5N61 - chains B and J of the 21 polymer chains in the assembly; structure by electron microscopy, 3.40 A resolution.

[Chain B]
Name: DNA-directed RNA polymerase I subunit RPA135
Organism: Saccharomyces cerevisiae (strain ATCC 204508 / S288c)
Notes: EC 2.7.7.6
UniProt: P22138 (RPA2_YEAST); residue numbers follow UniProt; this construct covers 1-1203
Sequence (1203 residues; row label = number of the first residue in the row):
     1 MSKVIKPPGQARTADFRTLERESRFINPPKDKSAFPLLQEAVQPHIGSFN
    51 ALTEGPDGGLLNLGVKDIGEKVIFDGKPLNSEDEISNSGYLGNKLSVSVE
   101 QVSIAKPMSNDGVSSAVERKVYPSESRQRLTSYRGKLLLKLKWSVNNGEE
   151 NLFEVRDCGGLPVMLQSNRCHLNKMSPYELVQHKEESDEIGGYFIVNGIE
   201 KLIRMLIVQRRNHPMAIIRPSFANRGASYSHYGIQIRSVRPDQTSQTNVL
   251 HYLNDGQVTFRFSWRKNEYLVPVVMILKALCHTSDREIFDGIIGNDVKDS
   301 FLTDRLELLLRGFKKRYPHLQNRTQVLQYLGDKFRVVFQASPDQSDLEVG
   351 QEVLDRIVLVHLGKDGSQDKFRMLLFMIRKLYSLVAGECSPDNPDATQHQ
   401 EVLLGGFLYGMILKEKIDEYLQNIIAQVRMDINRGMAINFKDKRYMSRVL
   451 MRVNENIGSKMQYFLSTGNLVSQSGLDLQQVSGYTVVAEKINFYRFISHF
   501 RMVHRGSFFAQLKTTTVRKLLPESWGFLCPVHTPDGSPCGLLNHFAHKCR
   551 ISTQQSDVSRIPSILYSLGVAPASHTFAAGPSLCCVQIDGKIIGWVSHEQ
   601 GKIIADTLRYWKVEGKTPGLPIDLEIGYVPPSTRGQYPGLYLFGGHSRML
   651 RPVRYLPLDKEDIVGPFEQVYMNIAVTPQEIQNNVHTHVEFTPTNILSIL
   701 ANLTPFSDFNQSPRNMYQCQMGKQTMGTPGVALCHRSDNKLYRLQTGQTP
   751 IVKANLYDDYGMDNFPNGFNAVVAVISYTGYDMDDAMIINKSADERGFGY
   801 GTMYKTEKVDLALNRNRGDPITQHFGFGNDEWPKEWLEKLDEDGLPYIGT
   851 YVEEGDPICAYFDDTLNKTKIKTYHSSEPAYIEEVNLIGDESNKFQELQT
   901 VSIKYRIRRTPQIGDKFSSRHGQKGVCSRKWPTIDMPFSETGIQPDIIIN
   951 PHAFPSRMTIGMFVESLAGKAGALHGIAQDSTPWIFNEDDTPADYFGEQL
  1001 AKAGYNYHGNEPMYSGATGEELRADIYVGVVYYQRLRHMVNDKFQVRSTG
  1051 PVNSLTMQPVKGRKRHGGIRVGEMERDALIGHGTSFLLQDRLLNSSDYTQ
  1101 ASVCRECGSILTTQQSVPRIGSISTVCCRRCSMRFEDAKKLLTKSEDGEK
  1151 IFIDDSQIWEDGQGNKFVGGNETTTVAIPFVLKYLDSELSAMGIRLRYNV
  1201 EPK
Unresolved in the structure: 1-12, 82-86, 1142-1150
Curated features (UniProtKB/Swiss-Prot):
  - zinc finger: Cys1104 to Cys1131 (C4-type)
  - modified residue: Ser2 (N-acetylserine), Ser81 (Phosphoserine), Ser1156 (Phosphoserine)
  - mutagenesis: Cys1104 (C1104A: No effect; when associated with A-1107; A-1128 and A-1131), Cys1107 (C1107A: Lethal. Abolishes recruitment of RPA1 to Pol I. No effect; when associated with A-1104; A-1128 and A-1131), Cys1127 (C1127R: Responsible of suppression of RPA190-5 and RPA190-1 mutations), Cys1128 (C1128A: No effect; when associated with A-1104; A-1107 and A-1131), Cys1131 (C1131A: No effect; when associated with A-1104; A-1107 and A-1128)
Metal / ion sites: Zn2+: Cys1104, Cys1107, Cys1128, Cys1131

[Chain J]
Name: DNA-directed RNA polymerases I, II, and III subunit RPABC5
Organism: Saccharomyces cerevisiae (strain ATCC 204508 / S288c)
UniProt: P22139 (RPAB5_YEAST); residue numbers follow UniProt; this construct covers 1-70
Sequence (70 residues; each row starts with the number of its first residue):
     1 MIVPVRCFSCGKVVGDKWESYLNLLQEDELDEGTALSRLGLKRYCCRRMI
    51 LTHVDLIEKFLRYNPLEKRD
Unresolved in the structure: 70
Curated features (UniProtKB/Swiss-Prot):
  - binding site (Zn(2+)): Cys7, Cys10, Cys45, Cys46
  - cross-link: Lys59 (Glycyl lysine isopeptide (Lys-Gly) (interchain with G-Cter in ubiquitin))
Metal / ion sites: Zn2+: Cys7, Cys10, Cys45, Cys46

[How chain B and chain J interact]
Pairs across the interface - 79 pairs, chain B then chain J:
  Phe16(B) - Glu32(J)
  Phe16(B) - Leu51(J)  hydrophobic
  Leu19(B) - Leu25(J)
  Leu19(B) - Gln26(J)
  Arg21(B) - Val54(J)
  Glu22(B) - Asp55(J)  hydrogen bond (side chain-backbone)
  Phe25(B) - Val54(J)  hydrophobic
  Phe25(B) - Asp55(J)
  Phe25(B) - Glu58(J)
  Phe25(B) - Lys59(J)
  Ile26(B) - Glu58(J)
  Ile26(B) - Arg62(J)
  Pro28(B) - Arg62(J)
  Tyr178(B) - Arg62(J)
  Val181(B) - Arg62(J)
  Val181(B) - Tyr63(J)  hydrophobic
  Gln182(B) - Arg69(J)  hydrogen bond (backbone-side chain)
  Lys184(B) - Arg69(J)
  Glu185(B) - Tyr63(J)  hydrogen bond (backbone-side chain)
  Glu186(B) - Tyr63(J)
  Ser187(B) - Lys59(J)
  Ser187(B) - Tyr63(J)  hydrogen bond (backbone-side chain)
  Thr728(B) - Leu56(J)
  Gly730(B) - Phe60(J)
  Val731(B) - Lys59(J)
  Val731(B) - Phe60(J)  hydrophobic
  Val731(B) - Tyr63(J)
  Ala732(B) - Tyr63(J)  hydrophobic
  Cys734(B) - Tyr63(J)  hydrophobic
  His735(B) - Tyr63(J)
  His735(B) - Pro65(J)
  Arg743(B) - Met1(J)  hydrogen bond
  Arg743(B) - Phe60(J)
  Gln745(B) - Met1(J)  hydrogen bond
  Thr746(B) - Met1(J)
  Thr746(B) - Pro4(J)
  Gln748(B) - Arg48(J)
  Gln748(B) - Thr52(J)
  Thr749(B) - Thr52(J)  hydrogen bond (backbone-backbone)
  Thr749(B) - Val54(J)
  Ile751(B) - Thr52(J)
  Asn764(B) - Leu56(J)
  Asn764(B) - Lys59(J)  hydrogen bond
  Pro766(B) - Leu56(J)
  Asn770(B) - Arg48(J)  hydrogen bond (backbone-side chain)
  Asn770(B) - Thr52(J)
  Val772(B) - Ser9(J)
  Val772(B) - Arg48(J)
  Ala793(B) - Phe8(J)
  Arg796(B) - Arg6(J)
  Arg796(B) - Cys7(J)
  Arg796(B) - Phe8(J)  hydrogen bond (side chain-backbone)
  Arg796(B) - Gly11(J)
  Phe798(B) - Phe8(J)  hydrophobic
  Thr941(B) - Arg43(J)
  Ile943(B) - Ser9(J)
  Ile943(B) - Arg43(J)
  Ile943(B) - Tyr44(J)  hydrophobic
  Ile943(B) - Cys45(J)  hydrophobic
  Gln944(B) - Ser9(J)  hydrogen bond (backbone-side chain)
  Asp946(B) - Phe8(J)
  Asp946(B) - Ser9(J)  hydrogen bond
  Asp946(B) - Arg48(J)  salt bridge
  Lys970(B) - Tyr44(J)
  Ala973(B) - Tyr44(J)  hydrophobic
  Ala973(B) - Arg47(J)  hydrogen bond (backbone-side chain)
  Leu974(B) - Tyr44(J)  hydrophobic
  Leu974(B) - Arg47(J)  hydrogen bond (backbone-side chain)
  His975(B) - Gly33(J)
  His975(B) - Arg47(J)
  Gly976(B) - Glu32(J)
  Gly976(B) - Gly33(J)
  Gly976(B) - Arg47(J)
  Gly976(B) - Leu51(J)
  Ile977(B) - Glu32(J)
  Tyr1005(B) - Tyr44(J)
  Glu1011(B) - Tyr44(J)  hydrogen bond
  Val1028(B) - Tyr44(J)
  Val1030(B) - Tyr44(J)  hydrophobic
Other interface residues (no listed pair), chain B (55 interface residues in all): Arg17, Thr18, Leu733, Gly747, Gly797, Pro945, Gly972, Ala978
Other interface residues (no listed pair), chain J (33 interface residues in all): Ile2, Trp18, Leu22, Met49, His53

[Summary]
55 residues of chain B face 33 of chain J across their interface, with 15 hydrogen bonds and 1 salt bridge.
Polar pairs include Asp946(B)-Arg48(J), Glu22(B)-Asp55(J) and Gln182(B)-Arg69(J). Curated annotation (UniProt)
lists 5 mutagenesis sites on chain B; 4 Zn2+-binding residues on chain J.
Here chain B is DNA-directed RNA polymerase I subunit RPA135 and chain J is DNA-directed RNA polymerases I,
II, and III subunit RPABC5, both from Saccharomyces cerevisiae (strain ATCC 204508 / S288c). Entry 5N61 (RNA
polymerase I initially transcribing complex) was determined by electron microscopy together with 5O7X, 5N5Y,
5N5Z and 5N60 from the same study.
